Entry 8S98 (X-ray diffraction, 1.87 A resolution); this record covers chain A.

[Chain A]
Name: Non-receptor tyrosine-protein kinase TYK2
From: Homo sapiens
Notes: EC 2.7.10.2
UniProt: P29597 (TYK2_HUMAN); residue numbers follow UniProt; this construct covers 575-869
Amino-acid sequence (295 residues; row label = number of the first residue in the row):
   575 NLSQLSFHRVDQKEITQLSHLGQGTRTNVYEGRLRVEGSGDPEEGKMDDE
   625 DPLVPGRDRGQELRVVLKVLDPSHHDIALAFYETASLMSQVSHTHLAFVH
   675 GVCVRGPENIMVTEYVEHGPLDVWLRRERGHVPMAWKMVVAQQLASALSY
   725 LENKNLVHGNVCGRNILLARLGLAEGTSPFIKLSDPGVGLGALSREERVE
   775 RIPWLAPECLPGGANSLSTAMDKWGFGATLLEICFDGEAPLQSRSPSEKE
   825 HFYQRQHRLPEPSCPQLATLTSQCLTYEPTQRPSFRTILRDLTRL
Not modelled in the structure: 575-577, 610-634, 786-790, 837-840, 868-869
Modified residues: Cys808 (S-hydroxycysteine; CSO)
Small-molecule neighbours: ZRU ((8S)-N-cyclopropyl-5-[(2-methoxypyridin-3-yl)amino]-7-(methylamino)pyrazolo[1,5-a]pyrimidine-3-carboxamide): Leu595, Gly596, Gln597, Val603, Val640, Lys642, Thr687, Glu688, Tyr689, Val690, Glu691, His692, Gly693, Pro694, Val697, Arg738, Asn739, Leu741, Ser758
Swiss-Prot annotation at these positions:
  - modified residue: Tyr604 (Phosphotyrosine)
  - natural variant: His732 (H732R: In a colorectal adenocarcinoma sample)
From the paper describing this entry:
  - binding site for ZRU: Lys642, Val690

[Overview]
Bound to chain A: compound ZRU. From the paper: a binding site for ZRU at Lys642 and Val690.
Chain A is Non-receptor tyrosine-protein kinase TYK2 (Homo sapiens); the structure, Crystal structure of the
TYK2 pseudokinase domain in complex with compound 8, was determined by X-ray diffraction together with 8S99
and 8S9A from the same study.
